PDB entry 5FA2 | X-ray diffraction, 2.00 A resolution | chain A

[Chain A]
Name: gp120
Source organism: Human immunodeficiency virus 1
Notes: engineered mutation(s): D276N, S278R, N460D, N463D, G471S
Sequence (353 residues; numbered 44 to 500; 104 numbers in that range are skipped by the numbering (no residue carries them; nothing is unmodelled there); the number before each row is that of its first residue):
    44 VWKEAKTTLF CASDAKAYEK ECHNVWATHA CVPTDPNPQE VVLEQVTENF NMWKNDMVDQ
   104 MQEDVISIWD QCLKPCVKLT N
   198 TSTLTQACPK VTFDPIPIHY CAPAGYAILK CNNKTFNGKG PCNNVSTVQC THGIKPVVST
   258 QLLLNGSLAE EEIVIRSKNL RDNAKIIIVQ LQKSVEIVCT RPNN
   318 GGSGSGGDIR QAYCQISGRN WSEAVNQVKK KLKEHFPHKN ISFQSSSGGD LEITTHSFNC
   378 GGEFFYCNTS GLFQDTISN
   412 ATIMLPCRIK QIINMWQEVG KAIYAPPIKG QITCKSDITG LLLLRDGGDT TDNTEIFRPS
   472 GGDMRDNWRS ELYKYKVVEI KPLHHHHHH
Disordered / not traced: 44-46, 318-323, 493-500
Cystine bridges: C54-C74, C119-C205, C218-C247, C228-C239, C296-C331, C377-C445, C384-C418
Glycans and other covalent adducts: N-acetylglucosamine (NAG) linked to N124, N230, N262, N337, N385, N396
Small-molecule neighbours:
  - citrate anion (FLC), molecule 1: N234, L277, R278, H352
  - citrate anion (FLC), molecule 2: D367, L368, E369, N425, K432

[In short]
Chain A binds citrate anion. Covalently linked N-acetylglucosamine: at N124, N230, N262, N337, N385 and N396.
Chain A is gp120 (Human immunodeficiency virus 1); the structure, Crystal structure of 426c.TM4deltaV1-3 p120,
was determined by X-ray diffraction together with 5I9Q from the same study.
